PDB entry 4YG4 | X-ray diffraction, 3.50 A resolution | chains A and T of the 4 polymer chains in the assembly

[Chain A]
Molecule: Antitoxin HipB
Source organism: Escherichia coli (strain K12)
UniProtKB: P23873 (HIPB_ECOLI); residues 4-74 here = UniProt positions 4-74
Sequence (71 residues; row label = number of the first residue in the row):
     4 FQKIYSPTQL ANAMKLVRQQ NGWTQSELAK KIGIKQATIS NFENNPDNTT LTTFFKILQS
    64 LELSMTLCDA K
Unresolved in the structure: 73-74

[Chain T]
Molecule: 28-nt DNA strand
Sequence (28 nucleotides; numbered 700 to 727; the number before each row is that of its first residue):
   700 TTATCCCCTT AAGGGGATAT ATATATAT

[Interface between chain A and chain T]
Residue-residue contacts (12):
  Ile37(A) with DG713(T), phosphate contact
  Lys38(A) with DG713(T), hydrogen bond to the phosphate; DG714(T), salt bridge to the phosphate; DG715(T), base contact
  Thr41(A) with DG712(T), sugar contact; DG713(T), hydrogen bond to the phosphate
  Asn44(A) with DA711(T), phosphate contact
  Asn48(A) with DA711(T), hydrogen bond to the phosphate
  Asn51(A) with DA711(T), sugar contact
  Thr52(A) with DG712(T), phosphate contact
  Thr53(A) with DG712(T), hydrogen bond to the phosphate
  Thr56(A) with DG712(T), hydrogen bond to the phosphate
Interface residues without a listed pair, chain A (11 interface residues in all): Gly36, Lys59
Interface residues without a listed pair, chain T (6 interface residues in all): DA710

[In short]
The interface between chain A and chain T involves 11 residues on one side and 6 on the other, with 5 hydrogen
bonds and 1 salt bridge. Among the polar pairs are Lys38(A)-DG713(T), Thr41(A)-DG713(T) and Asn48(A)-DA711(T).
Chain A is Antitoxin HipB (Escherichia coli (strain K12)) and chain T is a 28-nt DNA strand; the structure,
HipB-O1-O1* complex, was determined by X-ray diffraction, deposited together with 5K98, 4YG1 and 4YG7.
